3BLV - chains F and G of the 8 polymer chains in the assembly; structure by X-ray diffraction, 3.20 A resolution.

[Chain F]
Molecule: Isocitrate dehydrogenase [NAD] subunit 2
Source organism: Saccharomyces cerevisiae
Notes: EC 1.1.1.41
UniProtKB: P28241 (IDH2_YEAST); residues 1-354 here correspond to UniProt positions 16-369 (UniProt number = residue number + 15)
Sequence (354 residues; numbered 1 to 354; the number before each row is that of its first residue):
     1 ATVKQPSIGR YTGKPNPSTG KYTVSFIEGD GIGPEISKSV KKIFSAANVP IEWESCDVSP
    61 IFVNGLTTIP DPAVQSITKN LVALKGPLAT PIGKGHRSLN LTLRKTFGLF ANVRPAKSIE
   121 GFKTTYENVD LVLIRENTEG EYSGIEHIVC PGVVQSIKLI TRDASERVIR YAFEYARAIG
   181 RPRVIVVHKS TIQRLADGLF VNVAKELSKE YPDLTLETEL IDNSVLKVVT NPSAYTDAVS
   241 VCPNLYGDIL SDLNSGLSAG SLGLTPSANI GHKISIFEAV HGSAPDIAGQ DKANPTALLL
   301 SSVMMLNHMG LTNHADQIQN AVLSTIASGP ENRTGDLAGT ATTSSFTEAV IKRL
Unresolved in the structure: 1-3, 92-95
Modified residues: Mse304 (selenomethionine; parent Met); Mse305 (selenomethionine; parent Met); Mse309 (selenomethionine; parent Met)
Curated features (UniProtKB/Swiss-Prot):
  - binding site (substrate): Arg104, Arg114, Arg135, Asp222
  - binding site (Mg(2+)): Asp222, Asp248, Asp252
  - site (Critical for catalysis): Tyr142, Lys189
  - modified residue (Phosphothreonine): Thr90, Thr138, Thr312, Thr334
Reported in the primary citation:
  - catalytic residues: Arg104, Arg114, Arg135, Tyr142, Asp248, Asp252 (by similarity / conservation)
  - mutagenesis - C150A, C150S: increased catalytic activity on isocitrate

[Chain G]
Molecule: Isocitrate dehydrogenase [NAD] subunit 1
Source organism: Saccharomyces cerevisiae
Notes: EC 1.1.1.41
UniProtKB: P28834 (IDH1_YEAST); residues 1-349 here correspond to UniProt positions 12-360 (UniProt number = residue number + 11)
Sequence (354 residues; numbered 1 to 354; the number before each row is that of its first residue):
     1 ATAAQAERTL PKKYGGRFTV TLIPGDGVGK EITDSVRTIF EAENIPIDWE TINIKQTDHK
    61 EGVYEAVESL KRNKIGLKGL WHTPADQTGH GSLNVALRKQ LDIYANVALF KSLKGVKTRI
   121 PDIDLIVIRE NTEGEFSGLE HESVPGVVES LKVMTRPKTE RIARFAFDFA KKYNRKSVTA
   181 VHKANIMKLG DGLFRNIITE IGQKEYPDID VSSIIVDNAS MQAVAKPHQF DVLVTPSMYG
   241 TILGNIGAAL IGGPGLVAGA NFGRDYAVFE PGSRHVGLDI KGQNVANPTA MILSSTLMLN
   301 HLGLNEYATR ISKAVHETIA EGKHTTRDIG GSSSTTDFTN EIINKLSTMH HHHH
Unresolved in the structure: 1-13, 55-59, 350-354
Modified residues: Mse154, Mse187, Mse221, Mse238, Mse291, Mse298, Mse349 (selenomethionine; parent Met)
Construct notes: expression tag (350-354)
Curated features (UniProtKB/Swiss-Prot):
  - binding site (substrate): Arg98, Arg129, Asp217
  - binding site (Mg(2+)): Asp217
  - site: Lys183 (Critical for catalysis)
Reported in the primary citation:
  - binding site for citrate anion: Arg98, Thr241
  - self-association interface (contacts with another copy of this molecule): Phe165 to Lys172, Phe262 to Tyr266

[Chain F / chain G interface]
Pairs across the interface - 13 pairs, chain F then chain G:
  Ile145(F) with His141(G); Ser143(G)
  His147(F) with Leu139(G); Glu140(G); His141(G), hydrogen bond; Leu151(G)
  Ile148(F) with Leu139(G)
  Val149(F) with Leu139(G), hydrophobic; Val153(G)
  Gln155(F) with Leu151(G)
  Ile157(F) with His141(G)
  Leu159(F) with Ser143(G)
  Thr161(F) with Val144(G)
Also at the interface, not in a pair above, chain G (8 interface residues in all): Glu142

[In short]
Chain F and chain G each contribute 8 residues to their interface; the contacts include 1 hydrogen bond. The
hydrogen-bonded pair is His147(F)-His141(G). From the paper: catalytic residues Arg104(F), Arg114(F) and
Arg135(F) among others; C150A and C150S of chain F increase catalytic activity on isocitrate.
Here chain F is Isocitrate dehydrogenase [NAD] subunit 2 and chain G is Isocitrate dehydrogenase [NAD] subunit
1, both from Saccharomyces cerevisiae. Entry 3BLV (Yeast Isocitrate Dehydrogenase with Citrate Bound in the
Regulatory Subunits) was determined by X-ray diffraction together with 3BLW and 3BLX from the same study.
